8TJR - chains L and F of the 10 polymer chains in the assembly; structure by electron microscopy, 3.29 A resolution.

[Chain L]
Molecule: Antibody HERH-a.01 Light Chain
Notes: antibody fragment or engineered binder
Sequence (112 residues; each row starts with the number of its first residue):
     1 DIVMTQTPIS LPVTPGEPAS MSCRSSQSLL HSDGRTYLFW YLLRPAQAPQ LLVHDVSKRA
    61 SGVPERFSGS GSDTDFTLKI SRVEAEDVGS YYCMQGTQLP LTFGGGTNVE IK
Disulfides: Cys23-Cys93
Ligand contacts: N-acetylglucosamine (NAG; 2-acetamido-2-deoxy-beta-D-glucopyranose): His54, Arg59, Ala60, Ser61

[Chain F]
Molecule: Envelope glycoprotein gp41
From: Human immunodeficiency virus 1
UniProt: Q2N0S6 (Q2N0S6_9HIV1); residues 512-664 here correspond to UniProt positions 509-661 (UniProt number = residue number - 3)
Sequence (153 residues; each row starts with the number of its first residue):
   512 AVGIGAVFLG FLGAAGSTMG AASMTLTVQA RNLLSGIVQQ QSNLLRAPEA QQHLLKLTVW
   572 GIKQLQARVL AVERYLRDQQ LLGIWGCSGK LICCTNVPWN SSWSNRNLSE IWDNMTWLQW
   632 DKEISNYTQI IYGLLEESQN QQEKNEQDLL ALD
Not modelled in the structure: 548-568
Disulfides: Cys598-Cys604
Glycans and other covalent adducts: N-acetylglucosamine (NAG) linked to Asn611, Asn618, Asn637
Sequence notes: engineered mutation Pro559 (Ile556 in Q2N0S6), Cys605 (Thr602 in Q2N0S6)

[Interface between chain L and chain F]
Contacting residue pairs (5; chain L residue first):
  Asp33(L) with Gln640(F), hydrogen bond (backbone-side chain)
  Arg35(L) with Gln640(F), hydrogen bond (side chain-backbone); Ile641(F)
  Lys58(L) with Asn637(F); Tyr638(F)
Interface residues without a listed pair, chain L (6 interface residues in all): Gly34, Asp55, Arg59
Interface residues without a listed pair, chain F (5 interface residues in all): Gly644

[Overview]
6 residues of chain L face 5 of chain F across their interface; the contacts include 2 hydrogen bonds. Polar
pairs include Asp33(L)-Gln640(F) and Arg35(L)-Gln640(F). Chain L binds N-acetylglucosamine.
N-acetylglucosamine is covalently linked to Asn611(F), Asn618(F) and Asn637(F).
Here chain L is Antibody HERH-a.01 Light Chain and chain F is Envelope glycoprotein gp41 (Human
immunodeficiency virus 1). Entry 8TJR (CRYO-EM STRUCTURE OF HIV-1 BG505DS-SOSIP.664 ENV TRIMER BOUND TO
HERH-a.01 FAB) was determined by electron microscopy together with 8TDX, 8TE7, 8TJS, 8TKC, 8TL2, 8TL4 and 5
further entries from the same study.
